8S9V - chains D and F of the 7 polymer chains in the assembly; structure by electron microscopy, 3.00 A resolution.

# Chain D
Molecule: Cas7-2x
Organism: Synechocystis sp. PCC 6803
Reference sequence: Q6ZED3 (Q6ZED3_SYNY3); numbering as in UniProt (aligned over 1-522)
Chain sequence (522 residues; row label = number of the first residue in the row):
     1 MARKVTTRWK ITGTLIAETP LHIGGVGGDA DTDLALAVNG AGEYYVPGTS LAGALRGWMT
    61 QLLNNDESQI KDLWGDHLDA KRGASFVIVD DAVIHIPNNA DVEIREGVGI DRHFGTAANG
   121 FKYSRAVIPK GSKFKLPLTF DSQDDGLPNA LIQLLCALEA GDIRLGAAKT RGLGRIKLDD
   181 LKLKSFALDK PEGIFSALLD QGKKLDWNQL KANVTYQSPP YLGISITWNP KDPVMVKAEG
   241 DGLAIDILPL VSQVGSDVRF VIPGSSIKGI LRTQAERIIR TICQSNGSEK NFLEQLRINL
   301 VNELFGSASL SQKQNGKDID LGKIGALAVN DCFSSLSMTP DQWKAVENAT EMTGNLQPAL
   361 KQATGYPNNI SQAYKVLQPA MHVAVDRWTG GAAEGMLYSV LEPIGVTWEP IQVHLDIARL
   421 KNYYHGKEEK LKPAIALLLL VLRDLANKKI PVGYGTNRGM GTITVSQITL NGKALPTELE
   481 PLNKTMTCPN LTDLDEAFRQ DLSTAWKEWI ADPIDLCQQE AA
Disordered / not traced: 1, 520-522
Ion coordination: Mg2+: Leu397 (shared with 1 residue of chain G)
What the authors report for this chain:
  - catalytic residues: Asp33, Asp246
  - Mg2+ coordination: Asp246
  - mutagenesis - D29A/D31A/D33A, D241A/D246A: abolished catalytic activity with Self-target RNA

# Chain F
Molecule: Crispr RNA
Organism: Synechocystis sp. PCC 6803
Sequence (37 nucleotides; numbered 1 to 37; the number before each row is that of its first residue):
     1 ACUGAAACUG UAGUAGAACC AAUCGGGGUC GUCAAUA

# Interface between chain D and chain F
Contacting residue pairs (100; chain D residue first):
  Ile23(D) with G16(F), phosphate contact
  Gly24(D) with A15(F), sugar contact; G16(F), hydrogen bond to the phosphate
  Gly25(D) with A15(F), base contact
  Thr49(D) with U14(F), sugar contact; A15(F), hydrogen bond to the phosphate
  Ser50(D) with U14(F), sugar contact; A15(F), hydrogen bond to the phosphate
  Gly53(D) with U14(F), sugar contact
  Ala54(D) with U14(F), base contact
  Arg56(D) with A12(F), hydrogen bond to the phosphate; G13(F), salt bridge to the phosphate
  Trp74(D) with A12(F), sugar contact
  Gly75(D) with A12(F), sugar contact
  Asp76(D) with U11(F), hydrogen bond to the sugar; A12(F), sugar contact
  His77(D) with U11(F), base contact; A12(F), hydrogen bond to the base
  Gly83(D) with U11(F), sugar contact
  Ala84(D) with U11(F), phosphate contact; A12(F), phosphate contact
  Ser85(D) with U11(F), phosphate contact; A12(F), hydrogen bond to the phosphate
  Glu106(D) with A21(F), sugar contact
  Gly107(D) with A21(F), phosphate contact
  Val108(D) with C19(F), hydrogen bond to the sugar; C20(F), sugar contact; A21(F), hydrogen bond to the phosphate
  Gly109(D) with C19(F), phosphate contact
  Ile110(D) with C20(F), hydrogen bond to the phosphate; A22(F), sugar contact
  Arg112(D) with C20(F), salt bridge to the phosphate
  Thr116(D) with U23(F), sugar contact
  Phe121(D) with C19(F), base contact
  Lys122(D) with A21(F), base contact
  Tyr123(D) with C19(F), hydrogen bond to the sugar
  Arg125(D) with C19(F), base contact
  Gly166(D) with G16(F), phosphate contact
  Ala167(D) with G16(F), phosphate contact; A17(F), phosphate contact
  Ala168(D) with A17(F), hydrogen bond to the phosphate
  Lys169(D) with G16(F), hydrogen bond to the phosphate; A17(F), salt bridge to the phosphate
  Thr170(D) with A18(F), hydrogen bond to the phosphate
  Arg171(D) with A18(F), salt bridge to the phosphate; C19(F), salt bridge to the phosphate
  Val236(D) with A21(F), sugar contact; A22(F), phosphate contact
  Lys237(D) with A21(F), hydrogen bond to the sugar; A22(F), hydrogen bond to the phosphate
  Ser265(D) with C20(F), sugar contact; A21(F), phosphate contact
  Ser266(D) with C20(F), sugar contact; A21(F), hydrogen bond to the phosphate
  Lys268(D) with A18(F), salt bridge to the phosphate; C19(F), salt bridge to the phosphate
  Gly269(D) with C20(F), sugar contact
  Ile270(D) with C20(F), base contact
  Arg272(D) with A18(F), hydrogen bond to the phosphate; C19(F), salt bridge to the phosphate
  Thr273(D) with C20(F), base contact
  Phe292(D) with C19(F), phosphate contact; C20(F), phosphate contact
  Leu296(D) with A18(F), sugar contact; C19(F), sugar contact
  Phe305(D) with A18(F), sugar contact
  Gly306(D) with A18(F), sugar contact
  Ser307(D) with A17(F), hydrogen bond to the sugar; A18(F), sugar contact
  Ala308(D) with A17(F), base contact; A18(F), hydrogen bond to the sugar
  Ser309(D) with G16(F), hydrogen bond to the base; A17(F), hydrogen bond to the base
  Lys323(D) with A17(F), hydrogen bond to the sugar
  Ile324(D) with A17(F), phosphate contact; A18(F), phosphate contact
  Gly325(D) with A18(F), hydrogen bond to the phosphate
  Met381(D) with G27(F), phosphate contact
  His382(D) with G27(F), phosphate contact
  Val383(D) with G25(F), hydrogen bond to the sugar; G26(F), sugar contact; G27(F), base contact; G28(F), sugar contact
  Ala384(D) with G25(F), phosphate contact
  Val385(D) with G26(F), hydrogen bond to the phosphate
  Arg387(D) with G26(F), salt bridge to the phosphate
  Gly391(D) with G28(F), hydrogen bond to the sugar; U29(F), sugar contact
  Met396(D) with G25(F), hydrogen bond to the base
  Leu397(D) with G27(F), base contact
  Tyr398(D) with G25(F), hydrogen bond to the base
  Gly453(D) with A22(F), phosphate contact
  Tyr454(D) with A22(F), phosphate contact; U23(F), phosphate contact
  Gly455(D) with U23(F), hydrogen bond to the phosphate
  Thr456(D) with U23(F), hydrogen bond to the phosphate
  Asn457(D) with C24(F), hydrogen bond to the phosphate
  Arg458(D) with U23(F), salt bridge to the phosphate; C24(F), salt bridge to the phosphate; G25(F), phosphate contact
Also at the interface, not in a pair above, chain D (77 interface residues in all): His22, Val26, Gly115, Ala117, Glu239, Pro263, Leu293, Thr389, Gly390, Ala392
Also at the interface, not in a pair above, chain F (20 interface residues in all): C30

# Overview
77 residues of chain D face 20 of chain F across their interface; the contacts include 32 hydrogen bonds and
11 salt bridges. Polar pairs include His77(D)-A12(F), Ser309(D)-G16(F) and Ser309(D)-A17(F). From the paper:
catalytic residues Asp33(D) and Asp246(D); D29A/D31A/D33A and D241A/D246A of chain D abolish catalytic
activity with Self-target RNA.
Chain D is Cas7-2x and chain F is Crispr RNA, both from Synechocystis sp. PCC 6803; the structure, CRISPR-Cas
type III-D effector complex bound to a self-target RNA in the pre-cleavage state, was determined by electron
microscopy (same publication as 8S9T, 8S9U and 8S9X).
